Entry 8PVU (electron microscopy, 3.50 A resolution); this record covers chains B and C of the 5 polymer chains in the assembly.

Chain B (and C):
Name: Deoxyhypusine synthase
Organism: Homo sapiens
Notes: EC 2.5.1.46; chain C of this document is another copy of the same molecule, construct and numbering; everything in this record applies to it too
Reference sequence: P49366 (DHYS_HUMAN); numbering as in UniProt (aligned over 1-369)
Sequence (370 residues; each row starts with the number of its first residue; numbering starts at 0):
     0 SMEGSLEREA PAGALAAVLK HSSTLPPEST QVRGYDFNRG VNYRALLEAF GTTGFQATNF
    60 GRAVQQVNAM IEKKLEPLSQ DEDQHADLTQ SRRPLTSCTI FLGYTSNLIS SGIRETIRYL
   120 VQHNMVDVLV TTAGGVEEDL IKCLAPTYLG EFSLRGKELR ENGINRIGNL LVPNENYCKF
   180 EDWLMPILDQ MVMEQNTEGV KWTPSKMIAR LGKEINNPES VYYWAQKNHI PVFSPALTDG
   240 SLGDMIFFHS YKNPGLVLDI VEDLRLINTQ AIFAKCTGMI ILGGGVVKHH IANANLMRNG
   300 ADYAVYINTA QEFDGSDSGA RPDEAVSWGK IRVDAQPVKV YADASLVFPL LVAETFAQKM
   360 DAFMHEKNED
Not modelled in the structure: 0-28, 78-92, 318-319, 363-369 (chain C: 0-28, 75-92, 149, 318-322, 360-369)
Sequence notes: expression tag (0)
UniProt features mapped onto this chain:
  - active site: Lys329 (Nucleophile)
  - binding site (NAD(+)): Ser105 to Ser109, Thr131 to Gly133, Glu137, Asp238, Gly283, Thr308, Ala309, Asp342, Ala343
  - binding site (spermidine): Glu136, Glu137, Asp243, His288, Gly314 to Asp316, Glu323 to Lys329
  - modified residue: Ser78 (Phosphoserine)
  - natural variant: Asn173 (N173S: In NEDSSWI), Tyr305 to Ile306 (deletion: In NEDSSWI)
  - mutagenesis: Asn106 (N106A: Strongly reduced NAD and spermidine binding. Reduced activity), Ser109 (S109A: Strongly reduced spermidine binding. Reduced activity), Glu137 (E137A: Strongly reduced NAD binding. Strongly reduced formation of covalent intermediate), Asp238 (D238A: Strongly reduced NAD binding. Strongly reduced formation of covalent intermediate), Asp243 (D243A: Reduces spermidine binding by 98%. Strongly reduced formation of covalent intermediate), Lys287 (K287A: Reduces covalent intermediate formation and deoxyhypusine synthesis by 99.5%. Retains low spermidine cleavage activity), His288 (H288A: Reduces spermidine binding by 98%. Strongly reduced NAD binding. Strongly reduced formation of covalent intermediate), Tyr305 (Y305A: Strongly reduced NAD binding. No effect on enzyme activity), Asp313 (D313A: Strongly reduced NAD binding), Asp316 (D316A: Reduces spermidine binding by 98%. Loss of covalent intermediate formation and deoxyhypusine synthesis), Ser317 (S317A: Strongly reduced NAD binding. No effect on enzyme activity), Glu323 (E323A: Reduces spermidine binding by 98%. Strongly reduced formation of covalent intermediate), 3 further mutagenesis entries in UniProt

Chain B / chain C interface:
Pairs across the interface (10):
  Phe54(B) - Asp313(C)
  Phe54(B) - Gly314(C)
  Gln55(B) - Phe312(C)
  Arg154(B) - Ser152(C)  hydrogen bond
  Gln310(B) - Gln310(C)
  Phe312(B) - Gln55(C)
  Phe312(B) - Tyr340(C)  hydrophobic
  Asp313(B) - Phe54(C)
  Gly314(B) - Phe54(C)
  Tyr340(B) - Phe312(C)  hydrophobic
Interface residues without a listed pair, chain C (9 interface residues in all): Glu150

Summary:
8 residues of chain B and 9 residues of chain C are in contact, with 1 hydrogen bond. Its one hydrogen-bonded
contact is Arg154(B)-Ser152(C). From UniProt: active-site residue Lys329(B), 15 NAD+-binding residues, 14
spermidine-binding residues and 15 mutagenesis sites on chain B.
Chain B and chain C are both Deoxyhypusine synthase (Homo sapiens); the structure, Cryo-EM structure of
DHS-ERK2 complex with 1:1 stoichiometry refined in C1 symmetry, was determined by electron microscopy.
